Entry 9NSC (X-ray diffraction, 3.10 A resolution); this record covers chains A and B.

Chain A (and B):
Name: Pictet-Spenglerase
Organism: Kitasatospora setae
Notes: chain B of this document is another copy of the same molecule, construct and numbering; everything in this record applies to it too
UniProtKB: E4NIM4 (E4NIM4_KITSK); residues 1-317 here = UniProt positions 1-317
Chain sequence (317 residues; numbered 1 to 317; the number before each row is that of its first residue):
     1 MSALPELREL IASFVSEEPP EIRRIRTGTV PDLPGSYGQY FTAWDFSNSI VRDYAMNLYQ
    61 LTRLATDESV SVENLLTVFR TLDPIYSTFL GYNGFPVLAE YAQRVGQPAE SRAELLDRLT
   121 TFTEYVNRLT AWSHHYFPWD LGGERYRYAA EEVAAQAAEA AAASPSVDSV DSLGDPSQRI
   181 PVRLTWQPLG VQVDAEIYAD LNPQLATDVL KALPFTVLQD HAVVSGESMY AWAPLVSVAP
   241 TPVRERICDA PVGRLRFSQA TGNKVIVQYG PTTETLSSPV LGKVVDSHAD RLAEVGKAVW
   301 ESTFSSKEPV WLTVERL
Unresolved in the structure: 1, 143-144, 149-172, 248-250, 273-276 (chain B: 142-145, 152-169)
Ligand contacts:
  - tryptophan (TRP), molecule 1: Phe46, Ile50, Ile85, Phe89
  - tryptophan (TRP), molecule 2: Arg52, Met56, Ala222, Val223, Val224, Ser225, Tyr230, Thr261, Lys264
Reported in the primary citation:
  - binding site for tryptophan: Phe89, Val223, Val224, Ser225, Tyr230
  - mutagenesis - F89A: decreased catalytic activity
  - mutagenesis - Y230F: unchanged catalytic activity
  - catalytic residues: Glu274 (by similarity / conservation)
  - mutagenesis - E274Q: abolished catalytic activity on 7
  - mutagenesis - K264A: decreased catalytic activity on o-KG
  - mutagenesis - N93A, N93D, K264A: unchanged catalytic activity on 7
  - mutagenesis - N93A, N93D: unchanged catalytic activity on o-KG
  - mutagenesis - R256A: abolished catalytic activity on  -KG
  - mutagenesis - R256A: abolished catalytic activity on succinic semialdehyde (7)

How chain A and chain B interact:
Contacting residue pairs - 128 pairs, chain A then chain B:
  Gly28(A) with Tyr148(B)
  Val30(A) with Tyr148(B)
  Asp32(A) with Thr273(B); Thr275(B)
  Leu33(A) with Tyr148(B)
  Pro34(A) with Tyr148(B), hydrogen bond (backbone-side chain)
  Gly35(A) with Val223(B); Val224(B)
  Ser36(A) with Ala222(B); Val223(B), hydrogen bond (side chain-backbone); Val224(B), hydrogen bond (side chain-backbone); Ser225(B); Gly226(B), hydrogen bond (side chain-backbone)
  Tyr37(A) with His221(B); Tyr269(B), hydrogen bond; Lys297(B); Trp300(B)
  Gly38(A) with Arg147(B); Tyr148(B)
  Gln39(A) with Tyr146(B); Arg147(B); Tyr148(B); Phe304(B)
  Tyr40(A) with Tyr146(B), hydrogen bond (backbone-backbone); Arg147(B); Tyr148(B)
  Phe41(A) with Tyr146(B)
  Thr42(A) with Trp139(B); Val223(B), hydrogen bond (side chain-backbone)
  Trp44(A) with Tyr146(B), hydrophobic
  Asp45(A) with Asp45(B); Ser49(B); Arg52(B), salt bridge; Phe137(B)
  Phe46(A) with Arg52(B); Trp139(B), hydrophobic; Val223(B), hydrophobic; Val224(B), hydrophobic
  Ser49(A) with Ser49(B), hydrogen bond; Arg52(B)
  Ile50(A) with Asp53(B)
  Arg52(A) with Phe46(B); Ser49(B)
  Asp53(A) with Ser49(B); Ile50(B); Asp53(B); Tyr86(B), hydrogen bond (backbone-side chain)
  Met56(A) with Ile85(B), hydrophobic; Tyr86(B), hydrophobic
  Asn57(A) with Asn57(B), hydrogen bond; Leu82(B); Tyr86(B), hydrogen bond
  Gln60(A) with Thr81(B); Ile85(B)
  Leu61(A) with Leu82(B), hydrophobic
  Leu64(A) with Val78(B), hydrophobic; Thr81(B); Leu82(B), hydrophobic
  Ser69(A) with Asn74(B), hydrogen bond (backbone-side chain)
  Val70(A) with Asn74(B); Thr77(B)
  Ser71(A) with Asn74(B)
  Asn74(A) with Ser69(B); Val70(B); Asn74(B)
  Thr77(A) with Asp67(B); Val70(B)
  Val78(A) with Leu64(B), hydrophobic; Val78(B), hydrophobic
  Thr81(A) with Gln60(B); Arg63(B), hydrogen bond (backbone-side chain)
  Leu82(A) with Asn57(B); Gln60(B); Leu82(B), hydrophobic
  Ile85(A) with Met56(B), hydrophobic; Ala260(B), hydrophobic
  Tyr86(A) with Asp53(B), hydrogen bond (side chain-backbone); Met56(B); Asn57(B), hydrogen bond
  Thr88(A) with Leu276(B)
  Phe89(A) with Val224(B), hydrophobic; Glu274(B); Leu276(B)
  Tyr92(A) with Val224(B), hydrogen bond (side chain-backbone); Thr273(B), hydrogen bond; Leu276(B), hydrophobic
  Asn93(A) with Val224(B)
  Phe137(A) with Asp45(B)
  Pro138(A) with Tyr146(B)
  Trp139(A) with Phe41(B); Thr42(B); Asp45(B); Phe46(B), hydrophobic
  Leu141(A) with Leu141(B), hydrophobic
  Gly142(A) with Gln39(B); Phe41(B)
  Arg145(A) with Leu141(B)
  Tyr146(A) with Gln39(B); Tyr40(B), hydrogen bond (backbone-backbone); Phe41(B), hydrophobic; Trp44(B), hydrophobic; Pro138(B); Asp140(B); Leu141(B)
  Arg147(A) with Tyr37(B), hydrogen bond (side chain-backbone); Gly38(B), hydrogen bond (side chain-backbone); Gln39(B); Tyr40(B)
  Tyr148(A) with Gly28(B); Leu33(B); Pro34(B), hydrogen bond (side chain-backbone); Gly38(B), hydrogen bond (backbone-backbone); Gln39(B); Tyr40(B)
  Ala222(A) with Ser36(B), hydrogen bond (backbone-side chain)
  Val223(A) with Gly35(B); Ser36(B), hydrogen bond (backbone-backbone); Gln39(B); Thr42(B), hydrogen bond (backbone-side chain); Phe46(B), hydrophobic
  Val224(A) with Gly35(B), hydrogen bond (backbone-backbone); Ser36(B), hydrogen bond (backbone-side chain); Phe46(B), hydrophobic; Tyr92(B), hydrophobic
  Ser225(A) with Tyr92(B)
  Gly226(A) with Ser36(B), hydrogen bond (backbone-side chain)
  Ala260(A) with Ile85(B), hydrophobic
  Trp300(A) with Tyr37(B), hydrophobic
Also at the interface, not in a pair above, chain A (61 interface residues in all): Ala43, Tyr54, Arg63, Arg80, His221, Thr261
Also at the interface, not in a pair above, chain B (65 interface residues in all): Ala43, Asn48, Leu61, Ser71, Asn93, Glu227, Thr261, Gly296

Summary:
The interface between chain A and chain B involves 61 residues on one side and 65 on the other, with 28
hydrogen bonds and 1 salt bridge. Polar contacts include Asp45(A)-Arg52(B), Pro34(A)-Tyr148(B) and
Ser36(A)-Val223(B). The paper reports the catalytic residue Glu274(A); F89A of chain A reduces catalytic
activity; 7 substitutions were tested in all.
Chain A and chain B are both Pictet-Spenglerase (Kitasatospora setae); the structure, Bacterial
Pictet-Spenglerase KslB in complex with L-Trp, was determined by X-ray diffraction (same publication as 9NS6,
9NSS, 9NST and 9NSU).
